8YN7 - chains A and E of the 5 polymer chains in the assembly; structure by electron microscopy, 2.77 A resolution.

== Chain A ==
Molecule: Engineered guanine nucleotide-binding protein G(o) subunit alpha, Guanine nucleotide-binding protein G(o) subunit alpha
From: synthetic construct
Reference sequence: P09471 (GNAO_HUMAN); residues 182-354 carry their UniProt numbers (163 of 226 residues fall inside the UniProt entry; the rest is not from it)
Sequence (226 residues; numbered 3 to 354; 126 numbers in that range are skipped by the numbering (no residue carries them; nothing is unmodelled there); the number before each row is that of its first residue):
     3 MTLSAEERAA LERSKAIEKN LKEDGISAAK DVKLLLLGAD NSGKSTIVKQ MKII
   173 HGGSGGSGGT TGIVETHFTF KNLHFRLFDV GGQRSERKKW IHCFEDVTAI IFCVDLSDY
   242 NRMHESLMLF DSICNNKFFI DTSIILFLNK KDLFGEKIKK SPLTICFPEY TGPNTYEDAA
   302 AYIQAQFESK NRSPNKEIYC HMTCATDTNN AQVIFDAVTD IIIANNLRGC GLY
Not modelled in the structure: 3, 173-182
Construct notes: engineered mutation D227 (Ala in P09471), D230 (Gly in P09471), A332 (Ile in P09471), I335 (Val in P09471)
UniProt features mapped onto this chain:
  - region: F197 to R206 (G3 motif), I266 to D273 (G4 motif), T324 to T329 (G5 motif)
  - binding site (Mg(2+)): T182
  - binding site (GTP): N270, D273, C325
  - modified residue: Q205 (5-glutamyl histamine), C351 (ADP-ribosylcysteine)
  - lipidation: C351 (S-palmitoyl cysteine)

== Chain E ==
Molecule: Antibody fragment scFv16
From: synthetic construct
Notes: antibody fragment or engineered binder
Sequence (255 residues; each row starts with the number of its first residue):
     1 VQLVESGGGL VQPGGSRKLS CSASGFAFSS FGMHWVRQAP EKGLEWVAYI SSGSGTIYYA
    61 DTVKGRFTIS RDDPKNTLFL QMTSLRSEDT AMYYCVRSIY YYGSSPFDFW GQGTTLTVSA
   121 GGGGSGGGGS GGGGSADIVM TQATSSVPVT PGESVSISCR SSKSLLHSNG NTYLYWFLQR
   181 PGQSPQLLIY RMSNLASGVP DRFSGSGSGT AFTLTISRLE AEDVGVYYCM QHLEYPLTFG
   241 AGTKLELLEE NLYFQ
Not modelled in the structure: 120-136, 248-255
Disulfide bonds: C21-C95, C159-C229

== Chain A / chain E interface ==
Pairs across the interface (22):
  L5(A) with H167(E)
  S6(A) with H167(E), hydrogen bond; N169(E), hydrogen bond; Y173(E), hydrogen bond
  A7(A) with H232(E); L233(E)
  E8(A) with P106(E); Y173(E); Y175(E), hydrogen bond; R191(E), salt bridge; H232(E), salt bridge
  E9(A) with N169(E), hydrogen bond
  R10(A) with Y58(E), hydrogen bond
  A11(A) with Y100(E), hydrophobic
  A12(A) with Y100(E)
  E14(A) with S51(E), hydrogen bond; S52(E); G55(E); T56(E), hydrogen bond
  R15(A) with I99(E); Y100(E); Y101(E)
Interface residues without a listed pair, chain E (19 interface residues in all): Y49, E234, Y235

== In short ==
The interface between chain A and chain E involves 10 residues on one side and 19 on the other, with 8
hydrogen bonds and 2 salt bridges. Polar pairs include E8(A)-R191(E), E8(A)-H232(E) and S6(A)-H167(E).
Chain A is Engineered guanine nucleotide-binding protein G(o) subunit alpha, Guanine nucleotide-binding
protein G(o) subunit alpha and chain E is Antibody fragment scFv16, both from synthetic construct; the
structure, Cryo-EM structure of histamine H3 receptor in complex with immethridine and miniGo, was determined
by electron microscopy (same publication as 8YN2, 8YN3, 8YN4, 8YN5, 8YN6, 8YN8, 8YN9 and 8YNA).
